5YL2 - chains D and E of the 6 polymer chains in the assembly; structure by X-ray diffraction, 2.09 A resolution.

[Chain D]
Protein: Tubulin beta chain
Organism: Sus scrofa
Reference sequence: A0A287AGU7 (A0A287AGU7_PIG); residues 1-445 here = UniProt positions 1-445
Sequence (445 residues; row label = number of the first residue in the row):
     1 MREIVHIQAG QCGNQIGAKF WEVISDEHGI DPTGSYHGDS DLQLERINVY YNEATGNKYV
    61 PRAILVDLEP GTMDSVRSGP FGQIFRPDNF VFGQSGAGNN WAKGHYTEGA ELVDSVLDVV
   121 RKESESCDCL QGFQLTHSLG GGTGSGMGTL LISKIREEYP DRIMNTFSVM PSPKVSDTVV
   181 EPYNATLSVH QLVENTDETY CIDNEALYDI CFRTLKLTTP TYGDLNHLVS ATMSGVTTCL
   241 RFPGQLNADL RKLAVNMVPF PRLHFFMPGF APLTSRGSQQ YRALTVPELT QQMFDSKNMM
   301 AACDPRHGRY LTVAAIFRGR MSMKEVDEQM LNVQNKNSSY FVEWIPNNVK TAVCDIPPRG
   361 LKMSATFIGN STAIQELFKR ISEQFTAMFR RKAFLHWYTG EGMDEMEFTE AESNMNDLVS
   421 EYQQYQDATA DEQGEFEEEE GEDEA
Disordered / not traced: 274-283, 432-445
Residues lining bound ligands:
  - 8WU ((E)-1-(5-methoxy-2,2-dimethyl-chromen-8-yl)-3-(4-methoxy-3-oxidanyl-phenyl)prop-2-en-1-one): Tyr-200, Val-236, Cys-239, Leu-240, Leu-246, Ala-248, Asp-249, Lys-252, Leu-253, Asn-256, Met-257, Thr-312, Val-313, Ala-314, Ala-315, Ile-316, Asn-347, Asn-348, Lys-350, Thr-351, Ala-352, Ile-368
  - GTP (guanosine-5'-triphosphate): Gly-10, Gln-11, Cys-12, Gln-15, Ile-16, Asp-67, Gly-96, Ala-97, Gly-98, Asn-99, Asn-100, Ser-138, Gly-140, Gly-141, Gly-142, Thr-143, Gly-144, Ser-145, Val-169, Pro-171, Val-175, Ser-176, Glu-181, Asn-204, Leu-207, Tyr-222, Leu-225, Asn-226, Val-229

[Chain E]
Protein: Stathmin-4
Organism: Rattus norvegicus
Reference sequence: P63043 (STMN4_RAT); residues 5-145 here correspond to UniProt positions 49-189 (UniProt number = residue number + 44)
Sequence (143 residues; each row starts with the number of its first residue):
     3 MADMEVIELN KCTSGQSFEV ILKPPSFDGV PEFNASLPRR RDPSLEEIQK KLEAAEERRK
    63 YQEAELLKHL AEKREHEREV IQKAIEENNN FIKMAKEKLA QKMESNKENR EAHLAAMLER
   123 LQEKDKHAEE VRKNKELKEE ASR
Disordered / not traced: 3-5, 29-43, 142-145
Differences from the reference sequence: expression tag (3-4)
UniProt features mapped onto this chain:
  - modified residue: Ser-46 (Phosphoserine)

[Interface between chain D and chain E]
Contacting residue pairs (27):
  Tyr-106(D) with His-129(E), hydrogen bond; Ala-130(E), hydrophobic; Val-133(E), hydrophobic; Arg-134(E), hydrogen bond (backbone-side chain)
  Thr-107(D) with Lys-137(E)
  Ala-110(D) with Arg-134(E)
  Ser-153(D) with Leu-123(E); Lys-126(E)
  Lys-154(D) with Asp-127(E), salt bridge
  Arg-156(D) with Leu-123(E)
  Glu-157(D) with Leu-120(E); Leu-123(E); Gln-124(E); Asp-127(E)
  Pro-160(D) with Leu-116(E), hydrophobic; Leu-120(E), hydrophobic
  Gln-191(D) with Lys-126(E), hydrogen bond
  Asn-195(D) with Leu-123(E); Lys-126(E)
  Thr-399(D) with Lys-140(E), hydrogen bond (backbone-side chain)
  Gly-400(D) with Lys-137(E); Lys-140(E), hydrogen bond (backbone-side chain)
  Glu-401(D) with Val-133(E); Lys-137(E), salt bridge
  Gly-402(D) with Val-133(E); Asn-136(E)
  Glu-407(D) with His-129(E), salt bridge
Interface residues without a listed pair, chain D (17 interface residues in all): Asp-161, Met-403
Interface residues without a listed pair, chain E (15 interface residues in all): Arg-112, Met-119

[Summary]
The interface between chain D and chain E involves 17 residues on one side and 15 on the other; the contacts
include 5 hydrogen bonds and 3 salt bridges. Polar pairs include Lys-154(D)/Asp-127(E), Glu-401(D)/Lys-137(E)
and Glu-407(D)/His-129(E). Ligands of chain D: GTP and compound 8WU.
Chain D is Tubulin beta chain (Sus scrofa) and chain E is Stathmin-4 (Rattus norvegicus); the structure,
Crystal structure of T2R-TTL-Y28 complex, was determined by X-ray diffraction, deposited together with 5XIW,
5YLJ, 5YLS and 5XP3.
